Entry 1PH2 (X-ray diffraction, 3.10 A resolution); this record covers chains D and A of the 5 polymer chains in the assembly.

== Chain D ==
Molecule: 9-nt DNA strand
Sequence (9 nucleotides; row label = number of the first residue in the row):
     1 GGGGTTTTG

== Chain A ==
Protein: Telomere-binding protein alpha subunit
From: Sterkiella nova
UniProt: P29549 (TEBA_OXYNO); residues 36-494 here = UniProt positions 36-494
Sequence (459 residues; numbered 36 to 494; the number before each row is that of its first residue):
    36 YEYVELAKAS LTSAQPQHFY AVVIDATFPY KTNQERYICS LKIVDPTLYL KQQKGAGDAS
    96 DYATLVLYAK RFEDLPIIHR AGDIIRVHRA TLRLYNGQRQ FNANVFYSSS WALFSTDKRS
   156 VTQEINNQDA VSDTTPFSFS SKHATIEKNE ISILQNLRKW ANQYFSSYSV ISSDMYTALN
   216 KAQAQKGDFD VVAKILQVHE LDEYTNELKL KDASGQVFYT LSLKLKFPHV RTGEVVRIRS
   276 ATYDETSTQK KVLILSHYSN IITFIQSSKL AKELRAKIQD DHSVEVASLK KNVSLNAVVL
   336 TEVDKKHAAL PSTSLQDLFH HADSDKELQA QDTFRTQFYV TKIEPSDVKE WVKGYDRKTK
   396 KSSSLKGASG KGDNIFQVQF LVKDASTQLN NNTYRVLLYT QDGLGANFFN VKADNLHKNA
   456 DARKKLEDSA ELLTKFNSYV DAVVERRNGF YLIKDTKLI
UniProt features mapped onto this chain:
  - natural variant: Ala311 (A311S: In S version), Asp456 (D456E: In S version)

== Interface between chain D and chain A ==
Pairs across the interface (29):
  DG1(D) - Tyr65(A)  phosphate contact
  DG1(D) - Ser75(A)  hydrogen bond to the phosphate
  DG1(D) - Val101(A)  sugar contact
  DG1(D) - Tyr103(A)  sugar contact
  DG1(D) - Tyr130(A)  stacking on the base
  DG1(D) - Gln135(A)  hydrogen bond to the base
  DG2(D) - Ser75(A)  hydrogen bond to the phosphate
  DG2(D) - Lys77(A)  hydrogen bond to the base
  DG2(D) - Asp223(A)  hydrogen bond to the base
  DG2(D) - Asp225(A)  hydrogen bond to the base
  DG2(D) - Arg272(A)  base contact
  DG2(D) - Arg274(A)  salt bridge to the phosphate
  DG2(D) - Ser275(A)  base contact
  DG3(D) - Thr62(A)  base contact
  DG3(D) - Tyr65(A)  sugar contact
  DG3(D) - Asp223(A)  hydrogen bond to the base
  DG3(D) - Arg274(A)  hydrogen bond to the base
  DG3(D) - Ser275(A)  hydrogen bond to the base
  DG3(D) - Tyr293(A)  base contact
  DG4(D) - Lys66(A)  sugar contact
  DG4(D) - Ser291(A)  hydrogen bond to the base
  DG4(D) - His292(A)  hydrogen bond to the sugar
  DG4(D) - Tyr293(A)  hydrogen bond to the base
  DT5(D) - Lys66(A)  sugar contact
  DT5(D) - Thr67(A)  sugar contact
  DT5(D) - His292(A)  stacking on the base
  DT6(D) - Lys66(A)  salt bridge to the phosphate
  DG9(D) - Tyr239(A)  base contact
  DG9(D) - Thr240(A)  base contact
Interface residues without a listed pair, chain A (27 interface residues in all): Asp60, Asn68, Gln69, Ile73, Arg128, Phe224, Leu258

== Summary ==
7 residues of chain D and 27 residues of chain A are in contact, with 12 hydrogen bonds, 2 salt bridges and 2
aromatic stacking contacts. Among the polar pairs are DG1(D)-Gln135(A), DG2(D)-Lys77(A) and DG2(D)-Asp223(A).
Chain D is a 9-nt DNA strand and chain A is Telomere-binding protein alpha subunit (Sterkiella nova); the
structure, Crystal structure of the oxytricha nova telomere end-binding protein complexed with noncognate
ssdna ggggttttg, was determined by X-ray diffraction (same publication as 1PA6, 1PH1, 1PH3, 1PH5, 1PH6, 1PH7
and 3 further entries).
